7K79 - chains L and O of the 4 polymer chains in the assembly; structure by electron microscopy, 4.00 A resolution.

Chain L (and O):
Protein: Centromere DNA-binding protein complex CBF3 subunit B
Source organism: Saccharomyces cerevisiae (strain ATCC 204508 / S288c)
Notes: chain O of this document is another copy of the same molecule, construct and numbering; everything in this record applies to it too
Reference sequence: P40969 (CBF3B_YEAST); numbering as in UniProt (aligned over 1-608)
Sequence (620 residues; row label = number of the first residue in the row):
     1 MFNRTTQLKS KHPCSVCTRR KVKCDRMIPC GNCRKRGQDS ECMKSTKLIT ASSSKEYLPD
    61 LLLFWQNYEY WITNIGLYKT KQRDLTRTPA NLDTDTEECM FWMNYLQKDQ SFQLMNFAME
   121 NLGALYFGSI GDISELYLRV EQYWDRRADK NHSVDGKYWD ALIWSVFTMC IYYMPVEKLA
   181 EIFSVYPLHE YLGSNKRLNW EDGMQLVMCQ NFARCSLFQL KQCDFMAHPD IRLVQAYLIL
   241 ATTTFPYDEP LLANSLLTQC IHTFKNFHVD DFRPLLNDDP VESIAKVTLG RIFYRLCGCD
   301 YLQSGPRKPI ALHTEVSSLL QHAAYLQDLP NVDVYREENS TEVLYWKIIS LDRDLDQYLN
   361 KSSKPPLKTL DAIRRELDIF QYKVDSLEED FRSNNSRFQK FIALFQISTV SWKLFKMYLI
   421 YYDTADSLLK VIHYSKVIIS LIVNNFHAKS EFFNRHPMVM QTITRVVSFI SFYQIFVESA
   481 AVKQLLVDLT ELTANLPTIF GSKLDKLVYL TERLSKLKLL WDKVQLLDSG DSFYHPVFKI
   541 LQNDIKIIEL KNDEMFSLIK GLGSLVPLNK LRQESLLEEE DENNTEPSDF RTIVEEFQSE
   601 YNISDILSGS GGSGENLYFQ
Disordered / not traced: 1-53, 321-330, 569-588, 609-620 (chain O: 1-52, 320-338, 568-587, 609-620)
Construct notes: expression tag (609-620)
Disulfides: C99-C215
UniProt features mapped onto this chain:
  - DNA-binding region: C14 to C42 (Zn(2)-C6 fungal-type)
  - modified residue: S575 (Phosphoserine)

Interface between chain L and chain O:
Contacting residue pairs (93; chain L residue first):
  R83(L) with H228(O)
  L85(L) with V154(O); H228(O)
  T86(L) with S153(O)
  T88(L) with S153(O); V154(O); H228(O)
  A90(L) with H152(O), hydrogen bond (backbone-backbone); S153(O); K157(O)
  N91(L) with Q222(O), hydrogen bond
  L92(L) with K150(O); H152(O); Q222(O), hydrogen bond (backbone-side chain)
  H152(L) with T88(O); P89(O); A90(O), hydrogen bond (backbone-backbone)
  S153(L) with T88(O)
  V154(L) with L85(O); T88(O), hydrogen bond (backbone-backbone)
  D155(L) with L85(O)
  K221(L) with K221(O)
  Q222(L) with A90(O); N91(O); L92(O), hydrogen bond (side chain-backbone)
  D224(L) with N91(O), hydrogen bond; K221(O)
  M226(L) with L251(O); L252(O); S255(O); L256(O)
  A227(L) with L251(O); L252(O)
  H228(L) with R83(O); L85(O)
  D230(L) with G561(O)
  I231(L) with G561(O); L562(O), hydrophobic
  R232(L) with G561(O)
  L251(L) with M226(O); A227(O); P229(O)
  L252(L) with D224(O); M226(O), hydrogen bond (backbone-backbone); A227(O)
  N254(L) with H262(O)
  S255(L) with M226(O); Q259(O), hydrogen bond; H262(O)
  T258(L) with T258(O); H262(O), hydrogen bond
  Q259(L) with S255(O), hydrogen bond (side chain-backbone); T258(O); Q259(O)
  I261(L) with I310(O), hydrophobic
  H262(L) with N254(O); S255(O), hydrogen bond; T258(O), hydrogen bond; P309(O)
  K265(L) with P309(O); I310(O)
  N266(L) with P306(O); R307(O), hydrogen bond (backbone-side chain); K308(O), hydrogen bond (side chain-backbone); P309(O)
  F267(L) with S557(O); L558(O), hydrophobic
  H268(L) with P306(O), hydrogen bond (side chain-backbone); R307(O)
  V281(L) with L565(O), hydrophobic
  E282(L) with M555(O)
  A285(L) with L558(O), hydrophobic
  L289(L) with L558(O), hydrophobic
  P306(L) with N266(O); H268(O), hydrogen bond (backbone-side chain)
  R307(L) with H262(O); N266(O), hydrogen bond (backbone-side chain)
  K308(L) with H262(O); N266(O)
  P309(L) with H262(O); K265(O); N266(O)
  I310(L) with K265(O)
  M555(L) with E282(O); K286(O)
  L558(L) with F267(O), hydrophobic; A285(O), hydrophobic; L289(O), hydrophobic
  I559(L) with V281(O), hydrophobic; E282(O)
  G561(L) with W159(O); R232(O)
  L562(L) with I231(O), hydrophobic
Also at the interface, not in a pair above, chain L (59 interface residues in all): P89, K150, N151, K157, W159, F225, P229, E249, V269, I284, K286, T288, E554
Also at the interface, not in a pair above, chain O (60 interface residues in all): T86, D93, D155, D230, Q235, E249, I261, E554, I559, V566

In short:
Chain L and chain O form an interface of 59 and 60 residues respectively, with 18 hydrogen bonds. Polar
contacts include N91(L)-Q222(O), L92(L)-Q222(O) and D224(L)-N91(O).
Both chains are Centromere DNA-binding protein complex CBF3 subunit B (Saccharomyces cerevisiae (strain ATCC
204508 / S288c)). Entry 7K79 (CBF3) was determined by electron microscopy together with 7K78 and 7K7G from the
same study.
